5GYY - chains B and G of the 4 polymer chains in the assembly; structure by X-ray diffraction, 2.35 A resolution.

# Chain B
Molecule: S-receptor kinase SRK9
Organism: Brassica rapa subsp. oleifera
UniProtKB: Q7DN95 (Q7DN95_BRACM); residues 1-400 here correspond to UniProt positions 28-427 (UniProt number = residue number + 27)
Sequence (405 residues; row label = number of the first residue in the row; numbers below 1 keep their minus sign (Ala-4 is residue -4)):
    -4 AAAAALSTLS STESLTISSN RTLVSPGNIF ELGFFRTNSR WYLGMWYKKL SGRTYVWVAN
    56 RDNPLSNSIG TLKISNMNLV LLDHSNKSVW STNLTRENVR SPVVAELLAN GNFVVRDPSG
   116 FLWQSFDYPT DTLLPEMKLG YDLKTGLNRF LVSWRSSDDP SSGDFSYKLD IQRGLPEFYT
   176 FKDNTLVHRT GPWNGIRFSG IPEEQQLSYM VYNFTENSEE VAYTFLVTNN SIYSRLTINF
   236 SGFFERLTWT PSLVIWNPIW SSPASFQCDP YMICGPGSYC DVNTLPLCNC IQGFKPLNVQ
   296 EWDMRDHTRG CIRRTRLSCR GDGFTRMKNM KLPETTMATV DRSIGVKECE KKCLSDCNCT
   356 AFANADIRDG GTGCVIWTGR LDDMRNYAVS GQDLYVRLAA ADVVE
Construct notes: expression tag (-4 to 0)
Cystine bridges: Cys263-Cys275, Cys269-Cys283, Cys285-Cys306, Cys314-Cys352, Cys344-Cys369, Cys348-Cys354

# Chain G
Molecule: S-locus protein 11
Organism: Brassica rapa subsp. oleifera
UniProtKB: Q9ST12 (Q9ST12_BRACM); residues 0-54 here correspond to UniProt positions 24-78 (UniProt number = residue number + 24)
Sequence (59 residues; each row starts with the number of its first residue; numbers below 1 keep their minus sign (Ala-2 is residue -2)):
    -2 AAANLRKTCV HRLNSGGSCG KSGQHDCEAF YTNKTNQKAF YCNCTSPFRT RYCDCAIAA
Not modelled in the structure: 56
Construct notes: expression tag (-2 to -1, 55-56)
Cystine bridges: Cys16-Cys41, Cys24-Cys50, Cys39-Cys52
Covalently attached groups: N-acetylglucosamine (NAG) linked to Asn40

# Chain B / chain G interface
Contacting residue pairs (29; chain B residue first):
  Phe160(B) with Pro44(G), hydrophobic
  Lys177(B) with Thr42(G), hydrogen bond; Pro44(G)
  Thr180(B) with Tyr49(G); Asp51(G), hydrogen bond
  Leu181(B) with Arg9(G); Tyr49(G)
  Val182(B) with Phe45(G), hydrophobic; Tyr49(G), hydrogen bond (backbone-side chain)
  Ser236(B) with Phe45(G)
  Gly237(B) with Phe45(G)
  Phe238(B) with Phe45(G), hydrophobic
  Pro258(B) with Phe45(G), hydrophobic
  Phe261(B) with Phe45(G); Arg46(G)
  Pro265(B) with Phe45(G); Thr47(G); Tyr49(G)
  Tyr266(B) with Arg9(G); Asn11(G), hydrogen bond (backbone-side chain); Tyr49(G)
  Met267(B) with Arg9(G)
  Glu296(B) with Lys31(G), salt bridge
  Asp301(B) with Lys31(G), salt bridge
  Thr303(B) with Leu10(G); Phe27(G); Lys31(G)
  Arg304(B) with Asn30(G), hydrogen bond (side chain-backbone); Lys31(G)
Other interface residues (no listed pair), chain B (19 interface residues in all): His183, Ile268
Other interface residues (no listed pair), chain G (15 interface residues in all): Ser12, Gly13

# Overview
Chain B and chain G form an interface of 19 and 15 residues respectively; the contacts include 5 hydrogen
bonds and 2 salt bridges. Polar contacts include Glu296(B)-Lys31(G), Asp301(B)-Lys31(G) and
Lys177(B)-Thr42(G). N-acetylglucosamine is covalently linked to Asn40(G).
Chain B is S-receptor kinase SRK9 and chain G is S-locus protein 11, both from Brassica rapa subsp. oleifera;
the structure, Plant receptor complex, was determined by X-ray diffraction.
